6ID2 - chains C and F of the 6 polymer chains in the assembly; structure by X-ray diffraction, 2.71 A resolution.

[Chain C]
Name: Hemagglutinin HA1 chain
From: Influenza A virus
UniProtKB: R4NN21 (R4NN21_9INFA); residues 1-321 here correspond to UniProt positions 19-339 (UniProt number = residue number + 18)
Sequence (321 residues; each row starts with the number of its first residue):
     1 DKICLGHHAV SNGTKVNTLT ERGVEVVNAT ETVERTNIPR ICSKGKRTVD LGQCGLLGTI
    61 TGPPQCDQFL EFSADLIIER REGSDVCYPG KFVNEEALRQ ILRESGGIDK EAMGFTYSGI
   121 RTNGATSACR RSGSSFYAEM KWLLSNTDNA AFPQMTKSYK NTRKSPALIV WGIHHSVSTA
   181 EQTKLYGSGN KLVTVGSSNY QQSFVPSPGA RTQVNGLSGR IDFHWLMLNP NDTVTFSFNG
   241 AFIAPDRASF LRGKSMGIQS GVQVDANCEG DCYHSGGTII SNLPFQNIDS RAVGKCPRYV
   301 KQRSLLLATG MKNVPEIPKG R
Unresolved in the structure: 1-2, 317-321
Construct notes: engineered mutation Thr-212 (Pro230 in R4NN21)
Disulfides: Cys-42/Cys-268, Cys-54/Cys-66, Cys-87/Cys-129, Cys-272/Cys-296

[Chain F]
Name: Hemagglutinin HA2 chain
From: Influenza A virus
UniProtKB: R4NN21 (R4NN21_9INFA); residues 322-498 here correspond to UniProt positions 340-516 (UniProt number = residue number + 18)
Sequence (177 residues; row label = number of the first residue in the row):
   322 GLFGAIAGFI ENGWEGLIDG WYGFRHQNAQ GEGTAADYKS TQSAIDQITG KLNRLIEKTN
   382 QQFELIDNEF NEVEKQIGNV INWTRDSITE VWSYNAELLV AMENQHTIDL ADSEMDKLYE
   442 RVKRQLRENA EEDGTGCFEI FHKCDDDCMA SIRNNTYDHS KYREEAMQNR IQIDPVK
Unresolved in the structure: 322-327, 491-498
Disulfides: Cys-465/Cys-469

[Chain C / chain F interface]
Contacting residue pairs (7):
  Asn-94(C) / Glu-395(F)
  Glu-96(C) / Gln-397(F)
  Ala-97(C) / Gln-397(F)
  Gln-100(C) / Asn-400(F)  hydrogen bond
  Ile-101(C) / Lys-396(F)
  Met-227(C) / Lys-396(F)
  Arg-298(C) / Glu-411(F)  salt bridge
Other interface residues (no listed pair), chain F (6 interface residues in all): Tyr-415

[Summary]
Chain C and chain F form an interface of 7 and 6 residues respectively, with 1 hydrogen bond and 1 salt
bridge. Polar contacts include Arg-298(C)/Glu-411(F) and Gln-100(C)/Asn-400(F).
Here chain C is Hemagglutinin HA1 chain and chain F is Hemagglutinin HA2 chain, both from Influenza A virus.
Entry 6ID2 (Crystal structure of H7 hemagglutinin mutant H7-AVTL (P221T) from the influenza virus
A/Anhui/1/2013 (H7N9)) was determined by X-ray diffraction (same publication as 6ICW, 6ICX, 6ICY, 6ID3, 6ID5,
6ID8 and 4 further entries).
